Entry 7X7V (electron microscopy, 3.83 A resolution); this record covers chains D and C of the 7 polymer chains in the assembly.

[Chain D]
Name: X01 light chain
Organism: Mus musculus
Chain sequence (107 residues; numbered 1 to 107; the number before each row is that of its first residue):
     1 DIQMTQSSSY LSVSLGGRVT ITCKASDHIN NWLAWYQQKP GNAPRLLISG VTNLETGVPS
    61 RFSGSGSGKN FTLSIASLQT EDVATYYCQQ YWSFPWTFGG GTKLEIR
Disulfide bonds: Cys23-Cys88

[Chain C]
Name: X01 heavy chain
Organism: Mus musculus
Chain sequence (119 residues; row label = number of the first residue in the row):
     1 EIQLQQSGPE LVAPGASVKV SCKASGYAFT SYNMYWVRQS HGKSLEWIGY IVPYNGGTTY
    61 NQEFKGKATL TVDKSSNTAY IHLNSLTSED SAVYYCAKEG TYYGYDGVLA DWGQGTLVT
Disulfide bonds: Cys22-Cys96

[Interface between chain D and chain C]
Residue-residue contacts (28):
  Tyr36(D) with Val108(C); Leu109(C), hydrogen bond (side chain-backbone); Trp112(C), hydrophobic
  Gln38(D) with Gln39(C)
  Asn42(D) with Tyr95(C), hydrogen bond (backbone-side chain)
  Ala43(D) with Trp112(C), hydrophobic; Gly113(C)
  Pro44(D) with Tyr95(C); Trp112(C), hydrogen bond (backbone-side chain)
  Leu46(D) with Val108(C), hydrophobic; Leu109(C); Ala110(C), hydrophobic
  Ser49(D) with Tyr103(C)
  Gly50(D) with Tyr103(C), hydrogen bond (backbone-side chain)
  Tyr87(D) with Lys43(C), hydrogen bond (side chain-backbone); Leu45(C), hydrophobic
  Gln89(D) with Gly107(C)
  Tyr91(D) with Tyr103(C), hydrogen bond; Tyr105(C), hydrophobic; Val108(C), hydrophobic
  Phe94(D) with Thr59(C)
  Trp96(D) with Tyr35(C), hydrophobic; Trp47(C), hydrogen bond (backbone-side chain); Asp106(C); Gly107(C)
  Phe98(D) with Leu45(C); Trp47(C)
  Gly99(D) with Ser44(C), hydrogen bond (backbone-side chain)
Interface residues without a listed pair, chain D (18 interface residues in all): Trp32, Pro95, Thr97
Interface residues without a listed pair, chain C (20 interface residues in all): Tyr50, Tyr60, Asn61

[Overview]
18 residues of chain D and 20 residues of chain C are in contact, with 8 hydrogen bonds. Polar pairs include
Tyr36(D)-Leu109(C), Asn42(D)-Tyr95(C) and Pro44(D)-Trp112(C).
Chain D is X01 light chain and chain C is X01 heavy chain, both from Mus musculus; the structure, Cryo-EM
structure of SARS-CoV spike protein in complex with three nAbs X01, X10 and X17, was determined by electron
microscopy (same publication as 7X7T and 7X7U).
